6EW8 - chain A; structure by X-ray diffraction, 1.84 A resolution.

[Chain A]
Molecule: B-cell lymphoma 6 protein
From: Homo sapiens
UniProt: P41182 (BCL6_HUMAN); residue numbers follow UniProt; this construct covers 6-129
Chain sequence (124 residues; each row starts with the number of its first residue):
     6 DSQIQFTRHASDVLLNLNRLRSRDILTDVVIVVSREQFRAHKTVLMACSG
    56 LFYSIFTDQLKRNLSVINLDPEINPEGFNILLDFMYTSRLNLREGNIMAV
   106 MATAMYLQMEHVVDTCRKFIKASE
Not modelled in the structure: 129
Construct notes: conflict Gln8 (Cys in P41182), Arg67 (Cys in P41182), Asn84 (Cys in P41182)
Residues lining bound ligands: anilinopyrimidine ligand (C0Q): Asn21, Arg24, Leu25, Met51, Ala52, Cys53, Ser54, Gly55, Tyr58, Gln113, Met114, Glu115
UniProt features mapped onto this chain:
  - mutagenesis: Asn21 (N21K: Abolishes interaction with NCOR2 and HDAC2, no effect on interaction with CTBP1 and transcriptional autoinhibition; when associated with A-116 and 376-Q--Q-379), Ser59 (S59A: Abolished ubiquitination by the SCF(FBXL17) complex), His116 (H116A: Abolishes interaction with NCOR2 and HDAC2, no effect on interaction with CTBP1 and transcriptional autoinhibition; when associated with K-21 and 376-Q--Q-379)

[Overview]
Ligands of chain A: anilinopyrimidine ligand. From UniProt: 3 mutagenesis sites.
Chain A is B-cell lymphoma 6 protein (Homo sapiens); the structure, Crystal structure of the BCL6 BTB domain
in complex with anilinopyrimidine ligand, was determined by X-ray diffraction, deposited together with 6EW6
and 6EW7.
